4CZ1 - chains A and B; structure by X-ray diffraction, 2.24 A resolution.

== Chain A (and B) ==
Name: Kynurenine formamidase
From: Bacillus anthracis STR. ames
Notes: EC 3.5.1.9; chain B of this document is another copy of the same molecule, construct and numbering; everything in this record applies to it too
Reference sequence: Q81PP9 (KYNB_BACAN); numbering as in UniProt (aligned over 1-209)
Chain sequence (209 residues; numbered 1 to 209; the number before each row is that of its first residue):
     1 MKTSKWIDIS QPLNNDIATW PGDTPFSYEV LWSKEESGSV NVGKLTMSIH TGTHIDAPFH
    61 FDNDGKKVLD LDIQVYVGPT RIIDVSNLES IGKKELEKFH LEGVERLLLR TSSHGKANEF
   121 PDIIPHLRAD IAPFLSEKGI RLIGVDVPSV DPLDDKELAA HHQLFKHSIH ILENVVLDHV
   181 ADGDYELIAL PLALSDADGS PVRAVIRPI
Not modelled in the structure: 1-2 (chain B: 1-3)
Metal / ion sites: Zn2+ site 1: His-50, His-54, Asp-56, Glu-173; Zn2+ site 2: Asp-56, His-161, Glu-173; Mg2+ near Asp-64 (its only coordinating residue here)
Residues lining bound ligands: 2-aminoacetophenone (VNJ): Trp-20, Asp-23, His-50, His-60
Swiss-Prot annotation at these positions:
  - active site: His-60 (Proton donor/acceptor)
  - binding site (substrate): Trp-20
  - binding site (Zn(2+)): His-50, His-54, Asp-56, His-161, Glu-173
From the paper describing this entry:
  - binding site for 2-aminoacetophenone: Trp-20, Val-40, Val-42, His-60
  - Zn2+ coordination: His-50, His-54, Asp-56, His-161, Glu-173
  - catalytic residues: His-60, Ser-149 (proposed by the authors, not directly observed)

== Interface between chain A and chain B ==
Contacting residue pairs (97; chain A residue first):
  Lys-5(A) with Gln-74(B)
  Trp-6(A) with Ile-73(B); Gln-74(B), hydrogen bond (backbone-side chain); Val-77(B)
  Asp-8(A) with Ile-73(B)
  Gln-11(A) with Ala-193(B)
  Pro-12(A) with Ala-193(B); Ser-195(B)
  Leu-13(A) with Ala-193(B), hydrogen bond (backbone-backbone); Leu-194(B); Ser-195(B), hydrogen bond (backbone-backbone)
  Asn-14(A) with Ser-195(B), hydrogen bond; Asp-196(B)
  Pro-21(A) with Trp-32(B)
  Gly-22(A) with Trp-32(B)
  Asp-23(A) with Leu-31(B); Trp-32(B); Val-42(B)
  Thr-24(A) with Leu-31(B); Lys-44(B)
  Phe-26(A) with Leu-194(B), hydrophobic
  Tyr-28(A) with Asp-196(B); Ala-197(B); Asp-198(B), hydrogen bond
  Leu-31(A) with Thr-24(B)
  Lys-34(A) with Phe-61(B), hydrogen bond (side chain-backbone); Asn-63(B)
  Ser-39(A) with Lys-156(B)
  Val-40(A) with His-60(B); Leu-158(B), hydrophobic
  Asn-41(A) with Phe-59(B), hydrogen bond (side chain-backbone); His-60(B), hydrogen bond (backbone-backbone); Asn-63(B), hydrogen bond; Asp-198(B)
  Val-42(A) with Asp-23(B)
  Gly-43(A) with Ser-48(B); Asp-198(B)
  Lys-44(A) with Thr-24(B); Thr-46(B); Met-47(B)
  Leu-45(A) with Leu-45(B); Thr-46(B); Met-47(B), hydrogen bond (backbone-backbone)
  Thr-46(A) with Lys-44(B); Leu-45(B)
  Met-47(A) with Lys-44(B); Leu-45(B), hydrogen bond (backbone-backbone)
  Ser-48(A) with Gly-43(B)
  Ile-49(A) with Tyr-28(B), hydrophobic; Gly-43(B), hydrogen bond (backbone-backbone)
  Phe-59(A) with Asn-41(B), hydrogen bond (backbone-side chain)
  His-60(A) with Val-40(B); Asn-41(B), hydrogen bond (backbone-backbone)
  Phe-61(A) with Lys-34(B), hydrogen bond (backbone-side chain); Ser-39(B)
  Asn-63(A) with Lys-34(B); Glu-35(B), hydrogen bond; Asn-41(B), hydrogen bond
  Leu-69(A) with Arg-203(B)
  Ile-73(A) with Trp-6(B); Arg-203(B)
  Gln-74(A) with Lys-5(B); Trp-6(B), hydrogen bond (side chain-backbone)
  Val-77(A) with Trp-6(B)
  Lys-156(A) with Ser-39(B)
  Leu-158(A) with Val-40(B), hydrophobic
  Ile-188(A) with Val-77(B), hydrophobic; Ile-188(B), hydrophobic
  Leu-190(A) with Ile-188(B), hydrophobic; Val-205(B), hydrophobic
  Pro-191(A) with Arg-203(B), hydrogen bond (backbone-side chain)
  Leu-192(A) with Val-202(B); Arg-203(B)
  Ala-193(A) with Gln-11(B); Pro-12(B); Leu-13(B), hydrogen bond (backbone-backbone); Arg-203(B)
  Leu-194(A) with Leu-13(B); Phe-26(B), hydrophobic
  Ser-195(A) with Pro-12(B); Leu-13(B), hydrogen bond (backbone-backbone); Asn-14(B), hydrogen bond
  Asp-196(A) with Asn-14(B); Tyr-28(B)
  Ala-197(A) with Tyr-28(B)
  Asp-198(A) with Tyr-28(B), hydrogen bond; Asn-41(B); Val-42(B); Gly-43(B), hydrogen bond (side chain-backbone)
  Pro-201(A) with Leu-192(B)
  Val-202(A) with Leu-192(B)
  Arg-203(A) with Leu-69(B); Ile-73(B); Pro-191(B), hydrogen bond (side chain-backbone); Leu-192(B); Ala-193(B)
  Val-205(A) with Leu-190(B), hydrophobic
Interface residues without a listed pair, chain A (56 interface residues in all): Ile-7, Ser-10, Val-30, His-50, Asp-62, His-162
Interface residues without a listed pair, chain B (57 interface residues in all): Ile-7, Asp-8, Ser-10, Val-30, Ser-37, Gly-38, Ile-49, Asp-62, His-162, Pro-201

== Summary ==
Chain A and chain B form an interface of 56 and 57 residues respectively; the contacts include 25 hydrogen
bonds. Polar contacts include Trp-6(A)/Gln-74(B), Asn-14(A)/Ser-195(B) and Tyr-28(A)/Asp-198(B). Chain A binds
2-aminoacetophenone. From the paper: catalytic residues His-60(A) and Ser-149(A); a binding site for
2-aminoacetophenone at Trp-20(A), Val-40(A) and Val-42(A) among others.
Chain A and chain B are both Kynurenine formamidase (Bacillus anthracis STR. ames); the structure, Crystal
structure of kynurenine formamidase from Bacillus anthracis complexed with 2-aminoacetophenone, was determined
by X-ray diffraction, deposited together with 4CO9, 4COB and 4COG.
